Entry 6B7Z (electron microscopy, 6.50 A resolution (low resolution: residue-level contacts below are approximate; hydrogen-bond / salt-bridge calls are withheld)); this record covers chains A and B of the 6 polymer chains in the assembly.

Chain A (and B):
Protein: Insulin-degrading enzyme
Source organism: Homo sapiens
Notes: EC 3.4.24.56; chain B of this document is another copy of the same molecule, construct and numbering; everything in this record applies to it too
UniProtKB: P14735 (IDE_HUMAN); residues 46-1011 here = UniProt positions 46-1011
Sequence (966 residues; numbered 46 to 1011; the number before each row is that of its first residue):
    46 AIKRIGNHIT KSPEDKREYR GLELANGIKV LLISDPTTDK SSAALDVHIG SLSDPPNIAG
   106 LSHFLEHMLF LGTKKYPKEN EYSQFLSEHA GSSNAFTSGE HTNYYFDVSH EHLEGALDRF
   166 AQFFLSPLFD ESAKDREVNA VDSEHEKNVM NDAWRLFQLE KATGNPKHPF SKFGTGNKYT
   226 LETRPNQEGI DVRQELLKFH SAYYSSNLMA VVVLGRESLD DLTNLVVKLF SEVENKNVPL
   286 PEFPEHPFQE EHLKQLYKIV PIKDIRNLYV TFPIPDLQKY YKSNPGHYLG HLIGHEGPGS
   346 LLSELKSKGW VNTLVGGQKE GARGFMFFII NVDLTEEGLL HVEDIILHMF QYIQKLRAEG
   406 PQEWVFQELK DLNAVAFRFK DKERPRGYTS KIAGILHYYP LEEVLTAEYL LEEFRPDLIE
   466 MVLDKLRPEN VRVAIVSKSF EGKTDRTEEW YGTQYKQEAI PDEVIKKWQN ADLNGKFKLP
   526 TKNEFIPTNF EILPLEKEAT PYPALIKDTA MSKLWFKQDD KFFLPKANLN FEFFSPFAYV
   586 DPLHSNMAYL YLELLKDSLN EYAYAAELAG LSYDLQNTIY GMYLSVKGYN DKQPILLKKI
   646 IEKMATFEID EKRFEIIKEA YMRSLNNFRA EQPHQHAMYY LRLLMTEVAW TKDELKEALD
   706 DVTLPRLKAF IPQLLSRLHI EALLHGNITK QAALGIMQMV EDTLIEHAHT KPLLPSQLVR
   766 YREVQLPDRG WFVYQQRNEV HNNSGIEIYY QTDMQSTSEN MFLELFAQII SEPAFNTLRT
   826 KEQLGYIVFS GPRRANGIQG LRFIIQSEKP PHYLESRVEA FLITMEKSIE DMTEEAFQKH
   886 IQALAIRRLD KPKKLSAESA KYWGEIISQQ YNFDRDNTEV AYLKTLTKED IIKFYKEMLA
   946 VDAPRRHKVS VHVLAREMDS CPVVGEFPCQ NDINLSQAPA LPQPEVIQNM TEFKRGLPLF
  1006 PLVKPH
Not modelled in the structure: 964-980 (chain B: 767, 963-988)
Differences from the reference sequence: conflict Leu-110 (Cys in P14735), Ser-171 (Cys in P14735), Ala-178 (Cys in P14735), Val-257 (Cys in P14735), Leu-414 (Cys in P14735), Asn-573 (Cys in P14735), Ser-590 (Cys in P14735), Ser-789 (Cys in P14735), Ala-812 (Cys in P14735), Ala-819 (Cys in P14735), Ser-904 (Cys in P14735)
UniProt features mapped onto this chain:
  - motif: Glu-853 to Tyr-858 (SlyX motif)
  - active site: Glu-111 (Proton acceptor)
  - binding site (Zn(2+)): His-108, His-112, Glu-189
  - binding site (substrate): His-336 to Gly-342, Leu-359 to Gln-363
  - binding site (ATP): Arg-429, Asp-895 to Ser-901
  - modified residue (N6-succinyllysine): Lys-192, Lys-697
  - mutagenesis: Glu-111 (E111Q: Loss of catalytic activity), Ser-132 (S132C: Increases catalytic rate towards INS and amyloid; when associated with C-817), Asn-184 (N184C: Increases catalytic rate towards INS and amyloid; when associated with C-828), Pro-286 (P286G: Reduced enzyme activity), Gly-366 to Gly-369 (Reduced enzyme activity), Asp-426 (D426C: Increases catalytic rate towards INS and amyloid; when associated with C-899), Tyr-496 (Y496A: Strongly reduced enzyme activity), Phe-530 (F530A: Strongly increased enzyme activity), Arg-767 (R767A: Decreases dimerization. No effect on degradation of ANP. Retains the ability to degrade an aberrant form of ANP, when in the presence of both ANP and the aberrant ANP), Glu-817 (E817C: Increases catalytic rate towards INS and amyloid; when associated with C-132), Gln-828 (Q828C: Increases catalytic rate towards INS and amyloid; when associated with C-184), Tyr-831 (Y831F: No effect on catalytic activity), 1 further mutagenesis entry in UniProt
What the authors report for this chain:
  - mutagenesis - F530A: increased catalytic activity (citing earlier work)

Chain A / chain B interface:
Pairs across the interface - 41 pairs, chain A then chain B:
  His-589(A) with Gln-718(B)
  Trp-695(A) with Leu-759(B)
  Glu-699(A) with Leu-759(B)
  Arg-711(A) with Gln-718(B); Ser-721(B)
  Lys-756(A) with Glu-702(B); Asp-706(B)
  Leu-759(A) with Trp-695(B); Glu-699(B)
  Pro-760(A) with Thr-996(B)
  Ser-761(A) with Glu-699(B)
  Gln-762(A) with Trp-695(B)
  Arg-767(A) with Lys-999(B); Arg-1000(B); Gly-1001(B); Leu-1002(B)
  Thr-996(A) with Pro-760(B); Ser-761(B)
  Arg-1000(A) with Pro-760(B); Ser-761(B); Leu-763(B); Val-764(B); Arg-765(B); Leu-1007(B)
  Gly-1001(A) with Pro-1006(B); Leu-1007(B)
  Leu-1002(A) with Phe-1005(B); Pro-1006(B); Leu-1007(B)
  Pro-1003(A) with Leu-1004(B); Phe-1005(B); Pro-1006(B)
  Leu-1004(A) with Pro-1003(B); Leu-1004(B)
  Phe-1005(A) with Leu-1002(B); Pro-1003(B)
  Pro-1006(A) with Leu-1002(B); Pro-1003(B)
  Leu-1007(A) with Arg-1000(B); Gly-1001(B); Leu-1002(B)
Interface residues without a listed pair, chain A (23 interface residues in all): Val-693, Glu-702, Gln-718, Arg-722
Interface residues without a listed pair, chain B (26 interface residues in all): His-589, Val-693, Arg-722, Gln-762

Summary:
23 residues of chain A and 26 residues of chain B are in contact. Curated annotation (UniProt) lists
active-site residue Glu-111(A), 3 Zn2+-binding residues, 12 substrate-binding residues and 8 ATP-binding
residues on chain A. From the paper: F530A of chain A increases catalytic activity.
Chain A and chain B are both Insulin-degrading enzyme (Homo sapiens); the structure, Cryo-EM structure of
human insulin degrading enzyme in complex with FAB H11 heavy chain and FAB ..., was determined by electron
microscopy together with 5WOB, 6B3Q, 6B70, 6BF7, 6BF9 and 6BFC from the same study.
